Entry 6AD9 (X-ray diffraction, 2.20 A resolution); this record covers chains A and B.

== Chain A ==
Molecule: Peroxisome proliferator-activated receptor gamma
From: Homo sapiens
Notes: fragment: ligand binding domain
UniProtKB: P37231 (PPARG_HUMAN); residues 195-477 here correspond to UniProt positions 223-505 (UniProt number = residue number + 28)
Sequence (287 residues; each row starts with the number of its first residue):
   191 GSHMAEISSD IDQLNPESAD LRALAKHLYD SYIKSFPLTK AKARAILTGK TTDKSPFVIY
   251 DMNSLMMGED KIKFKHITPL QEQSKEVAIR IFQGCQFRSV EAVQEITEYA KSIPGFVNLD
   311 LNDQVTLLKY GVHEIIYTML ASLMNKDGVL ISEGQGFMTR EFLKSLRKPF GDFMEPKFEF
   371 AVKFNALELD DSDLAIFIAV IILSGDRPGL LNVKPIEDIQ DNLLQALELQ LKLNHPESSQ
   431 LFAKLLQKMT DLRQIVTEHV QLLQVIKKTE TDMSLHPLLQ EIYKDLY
Unresolved in the structure: 191-207, 242, 262-274, 477
Differences from the reference sequence: expression tag (191-194)
Small-molecule neighbours: KK4 (3-[(1E)-1-{8-[(4-methyl-2-propyl-1H-benzimidazol-1-yl)methyl]dibenzo[b,e]oxepin-11(6H)-ylidene}ethyl]-1,2,4-oxadiazol-5(4H)-one): Ile281, Phe282, Gln283, Cys285, Gln286, Ser289, His323, Ile326, Tyr327, Leu330, Val339, Ile341, Met348, Leu353, Phe360, Phe363, Met364, His449, Leu452, Leu453, Ile456, Met463, Leu465, Leu469, Tyr473
Curated features (UniProtKB/Swiss-Prot):
  - motif: Pro467 to Asp475 (9aaTAD)
  - binding site (rosiglitazone): Gln286 to Ser289, His323, His449, Tyr473
  - cross-link: Lys224 (Glycyl lysine isopeptide (Lys-Gly) (interchain with G-Cter in ubiquitin))

== Chain B ==
Molecule: 12-mer peptide from Peroxisome proliferator-activated receptor gamma coactivator 1-alpha
Notes: fragment: LXLL motif
UniProtKB: Q9UBK2 (PRGC1_HUMAN); residues 603-614 here correspond to UniProt positions 141-152 (UniProt number = residue number - 462)
Sequence (12 residues; each row starts with the number of its first residue):
   603 PSLLKKLLLA PA
Unresolved in the structure: 613-614
Curated features (UniProtKB/Swiss-Prot):
  - motif: Leu606 to Leu610 (LXXLL motif)
  - modified residue: Lys608 (N6-acetyllysine)

== How chain A and chain B interact ==
Pairs across the interface - 21 pairs, chain A then chain B:
  Gln294(A) - Leu609(B)
  Thr297(A) - Leu609(B)
  Thr297(A) - Leu610(B)
  Lys301(A) - Leu609(B)  hydrogen bond (side chain-backbone)
  Lys301(A) - Leu610(B)  hydrogen bond (side chain-backbone)
  Lys301(A) - Ala612(B)  hydrogen bond (side chain-backbone)
  Phe306(A) - Leu610(B)  hydrophobic
  Leu311(A) - Lys607(B)
  Leu311(A) - Leu611(B)  hydrophobic
  Asn312(A) - Lys607(B)  hydrogen bond
  Gln314(A) - Leu610(B)
  Val315(A) - Leu606(B)  hydrophobic
  Val315(A) - Lys607(B)
  Val315(A) - Leu610(B)  hydrophobic
  Leu318(A) - Leu610(B)  hydrophobic
  Pro467(A) - Leu605(B)
  Leu468(A) - Leu605(B)
  Leu468(A) - Leu606(B)  hydrophobic
  Glu471(A) - Ser604(B)  hydrogen bond
  Glu471(A) - Leu605(B)  hydrogen bond (side chain-backbone)
  Glu471(A) - Leu606(B)  hydrogen bond (side chain-backbone)
Also at the interface, not in a pair above, chain A (15 interface residues in all): Val293, Lys319, Ile472

== In short ==
15 residues of chain A face 8 of chain B across their interface; the contacts include 7 hydrogen bonds. Polar
contacts include Lys301(A)-Leu609(B), Lys301(A)-Leu610(B) and Lys301(A)-Ala612(B). Bound to chain A: compound
KK4. Curated annotation (UniProt) lists 7 rosiglitazone-binding residues on chain A.
Chain A is Peroxisome proliferator-activated receptor gamma (Homo sapiens) and chain B is a 12-mer peptide
from Peroxisome proliferator-activated receptor gamma coactivator 1-alpha; the structure, Crystal Structure of
PPARgamma Ligand Binding Domain in complex with dibenzooxepine derivative compound-9, was determined by X-ray
diffraction.
